7TEO - chains 2 and I of the 30 polymer chains in the assembly; structure by electron microscopy, 2.97 A resolution.

Chain 2:
Name: Proteasome subunit beta type-7
From: Saccharomyces cerevisiae S288C
Notes: EC 3.4.25.1
UniProt: P30657 (PSB7_YEAST); residue numbers follow UniProt; this construct covers 1-266
Chain sequence (266 residues; numbered 1 to 266; the number before each row is that of its first residue):
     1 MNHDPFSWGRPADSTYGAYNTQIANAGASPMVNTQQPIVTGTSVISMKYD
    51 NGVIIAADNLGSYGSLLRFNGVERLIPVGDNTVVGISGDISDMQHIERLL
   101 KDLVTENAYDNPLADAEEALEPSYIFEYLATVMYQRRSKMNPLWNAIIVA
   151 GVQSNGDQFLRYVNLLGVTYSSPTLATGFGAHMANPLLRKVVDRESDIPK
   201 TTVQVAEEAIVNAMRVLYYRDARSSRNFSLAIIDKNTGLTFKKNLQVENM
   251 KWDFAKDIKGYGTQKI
Not modelled in the structure: 1-33, 264-266

Chain I:
Name: Proteasome subunit beta type-2
From: Saccharomyces cerevisiae S288C
Notes: EC 3.4.25.1
UniProt: P25043 (PSB2_YEAST); residues 1-261 here = UniProt positions 1-261
Chain sequence (261 residues; numbered 1 to 261; the number before each row is that of its first residue):
     1 MAGLSFDNYQRNNFLAENSHTQPKATSTGTTIVGVKFNNGVVIAADTRST
    51 QGPIVADKNCAKLHRISPKIWCAGAGTAADTEAVTQLIGSNIELHSLYTS
   101 REPRVVSALQMLKQHLFKYQGHIGAYLIVAGVDPTGSHLFSIHAHGSTDV
   151 GYYLSLGSGSLAAMAVLESHWKQDLTKEEAIKLASDAIQAGIWNDLGSGS
   201 NVDVCVMEIGKDAEYLRNYLTPNVREEKQKSYKFPRGTTAVLKESIVNIC
   251 DIQEEQVDITA
Not modelled in the structure: 1-29, 250-261
UniProt features mapped onto this chain:
  - active site: Thr30 (Nucleophile)
From the paper describing this entry:
  - catalytic residues: Thr30 (citing earlier work)

Chain 2 / chain I interface:
Pairs across the interface - 33 pairs, chain 2 then chain I:
  Phe179(2) with Leu161(I), hydrophobic
  His182(2) with Leu161(I); Ala162(I)
  Met183(2) with Leu161(I); Ala165(I)
  Pro186(2) with Ala162(I), hydrophobic; Asn194(I)
  Leu187(2) with Ala165(I); Ser169(I)
  Arg189(2) with Asn194(I)
  Lys190(2) with His170(I), hydrogen bond
  Asn212(2) with Ser169(I), hydrogen bond
  Val216(2) with Ala165(I), hydrophobic; Ser169(I)
  Tyr219(2) with Glu168(I)
  Arg220(2) with Met164(I); Glu168(I), salt bridge
  Lys251(2) with Trp171(I); Gln173(I)
  Asp253(2) with Gln173(I), hydrogen bond
  Phe254(2) with Tyr152(I), hydrophobic; Trp171(I), hydrophobic; Gln173(I)
  Asp257(2) with Tyr152(I), hydrogen bond
  Ile258(2) with Val150(I), hydrophobic; Tyr152(I), hydrophobic
  Gly260(2) with Val150(I)
  Tyr261(2) with Lys113(I); Thr148(I)
  Gly262(2) with Leu109(I); Phe140(I); Val150(I)
  Thr263(2) with Val106(I)
Other interface residues (no listed pair), chain I (19 interface residues in all): Tyr153, Val166

Summary:
20 residues of chain 2 face 19 of chain I across their interface, with 4 hydrogen bonds and 1 salt bridge.
Among the polar pairs are Arg220(2)-Glu168(I), Lys190(2)-His170(I) and Asn212(2)-Ser169(I). From UniProt:
active-site residue Thr30(I) on chain I. The paper reports the catalytic residue Thr30(I).
Chain 2 is Proteasome subunit beta type-7 and chain I is Proteasome subunit beta type-2, both from
Saccharomyces cerevisiae S288C; the structure, Cryo-EM structure of the 20S Alpha 3 Deletion proteasome core
particle in complex with FUB1, was determined by electron microscopy together with 7TEJ from the same study.
